PDB entry 5M5Y | electron microscopy, 4.00 A resolution | chains M and N of the 17 polymer chains in the assembly

# Chain M
Protein: DNA-directed RNA polymerase I subunit RPA49
From: Saccharomyces cerevisiae
Reference sequence: Q01080 (RPA49_YEAST); residues 1-415 here = UniProt positions 1-415
Chain sequence (415 residues; numbered 1 to 415; the number before each row is that of its first residue):
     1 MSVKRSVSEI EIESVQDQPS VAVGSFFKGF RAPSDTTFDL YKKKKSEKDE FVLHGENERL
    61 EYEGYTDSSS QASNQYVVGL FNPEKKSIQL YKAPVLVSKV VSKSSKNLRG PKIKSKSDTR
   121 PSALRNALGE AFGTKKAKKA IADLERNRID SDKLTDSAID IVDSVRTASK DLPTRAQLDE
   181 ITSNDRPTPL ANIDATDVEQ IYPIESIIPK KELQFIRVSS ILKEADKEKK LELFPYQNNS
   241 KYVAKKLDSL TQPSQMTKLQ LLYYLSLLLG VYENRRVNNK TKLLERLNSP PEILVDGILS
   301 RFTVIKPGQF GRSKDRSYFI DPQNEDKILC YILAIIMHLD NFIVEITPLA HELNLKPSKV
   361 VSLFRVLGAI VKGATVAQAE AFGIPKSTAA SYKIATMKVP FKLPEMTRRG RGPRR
Disordered / not traced: 1-7, 45-46, 111-415
Swiss-Prot annotation at these positions:
  - modified residue (Phosphoserine): S34, S151
  - mutagenesis: E325 to D326 (No effect on DNA binding), K356 (K356A: Loss of DNA binding; when associated with A-358), S358 (S358A: Loss of DNA binding; when associated with A-356), K359 (K359A: Loss of DNA binding), R365 (R365A: Loss of DNA binding), K393 (K393A: Loss of DNA binding)

# Chain N
Protein: DNA-directed RNA polymerase I subunit RPA34
From: Saccharomyces cerevisiae
Reference sequence: P47006 (RPA34_YEAST); residue numbers follow UniProt; this construct covers 1-233
Chain sequence (233 residues; numbered 1 to 233; the number before each row is that of its first residue):
     1 MSKLSKDYVS DSDSDDEVIS NEFSIPDGFK KCKHLKNFPL NGDNKKKAKQ QQVWLIKFPS
    61 NVDISKLKSL PVDFESSTTM TIDKHDYKIM DDTDIESSLT QDNLSNMTLL VPSESKESLK
   121 IASTAKDNAP LQFDKVFSVS ETAKIPAIDY SKVRVPRKDV PKVEGLKLEH FATGYDAEDF
   181 HVAEEVKENK KEPKKRSHHD DEEESSEKKK KKKEKREKRE KKDKKDKKKK HRD
Disordered / not traced: 1-23, 45-48, 95-105, 126-129, 178-233
Swiss-Prot annotation at these positions:
  - modified residue (Phosphoserine): S10, S12, S14, S60

# Interface between chain M and chain N
Residue-residue contacts - 89 pairs, chain M then chain N:
  S8(M) - P71(N)
  S8(M) - V72(N)  hydrogen bond (backbone-backbone)
  E9(M) - P71(N)
  I10(M) - S69(N)
  I10(M) - L70(N)  hydrogen bond (backbone-backbone)
  E11(M) - K68(N)
  E11(M) - S69(N)
  I12(M) - L67(N)  hydrophobic
  I12(M) - K68(N)  hydrogen bond (backbone-backbone)
  V15(M) - I64(N)
  V15(M) - S65(N)
  Q16(M) - K36(N)  hydrogen bond
  Q18(M) - K36(N)
  S20(M) - F38(N)
  S20(M) - P112(N)
  V21(M) - F38(N)  hydrophobic
  V21(M) - L109(N)  hydrophobic
  V21(M) - L110(N)
  V21(M) - P112(N)
  A22(M) - L109(N)
  A22(M) - L110(N)  hydrogen bond (backbone-backbone)
  V23(M) - M107(N)  hydrophobic
  V23(M) - T108(N)
  V23(M) - L109(N)  hydrophobic
  G24(M) - M107(N)
  G24(M) - T108(N)  hydrogen bond (backbone-backbone)
  S25(M) - M107(N)
  F26(M) - T108(N)
  F27(M) - N106(N)
  K28(M) - N106(N)
  G29(M) - N106(N)
  F30(M) - P130(N)
  A32(M) - I121(N)  hydrophobic
  S34(M) - I121(N)
  F38(M) - E117(N)
  F38(M) - L119(N)  hydrophobic
  D39(M) - K31(N)
  L40(M) - K31(N)
  L40(M) - C32(N)  hydrogen bond (backbone-backbone)
  L40(M) - S118(N)
  L40(M) - L119(N)  hydrophobic
  Y41(M) - P26(N)  hydrogen bond (side chain-backbone)
  Y41(M) - D27(N)
  Y41(M) - G28(N)  hydrogen bond (side chain-backbone)
  Y41(M) - F29(N)  hydrogen bond (side chain-backbone)
  Y41(M) - K30(N)
  K42(M) - F29(N)
  K42(M) - K30(N)  hydrogen bond (backbone-backbone)
  K42(M) - C32(N)
  K43(M) - G28(N)
  K43(M) - F29(N)
  K44(M) - F29(N)
  V52(M) - P26(N)
  A72(M) - S60(N)
  S73(M) - P59(N)
  S73(M) - S60(N)  hydrogen bond (backbone-backbone)
  N74(M) - K57(N)  hydrogen bond
  N74(M) - F58(N)  hydrogen bond (side chain-backbone)
  N74(M) - P59(N)
  Q75(M) - K57(N)
  Q75(M) - F58(N)  hydrogen bond (backbone-backbone)
  Y76(M) - I56(N)
  Y76(M) - K57(N)  hydrogen bond
  Y76(M) - F58(N)
  V77(M) - W54(N)
  V77(M) - L55(N)
  V77(M) - I56(N)  hydrogen bond (backbone-backbone)
  V77(M) - F58(N)  hydrophobic
  V78(M) - V53(N)  hydrophobic
  V78(M) - W54(N)
  V78(M) - L55(N)  hydrophobic
  G79(M) - V53(N)
  G79(M) - W54(N)  hydrogen bond (backbone-backbone)
  L80(M) - P39(N)
  L80(M) - L40(N)  hydrophobic
  L80(M) - Q52(N)
  F81(M) - Q50(N)
  F81(M) - Q51(N)
  F81(M) - Q52(N)  hydrogen bond (backbone-backbone)
  F81(M) - K135(N)
  N82(M) - Q50(N)
  N82(M) - Q51(N)
  P83(M) - K49(N)
  P83(M) - Q50(N)
  I88(M) - W54(N)
  L90(M) - I64(N)
  Y91(M) - K36(N)
  Y91(M) - F38(N)
  V95(M) - M107(N)  hydrophobic
Interface residues without a listed pair, chain M (48 interface residues in all): T37, H54, L96
Interface residues without a listed pair, chain N (48 interface residues in all): S24, I25, H34, L35, D73

# Summary
The chain M/chain N interface involves 48 residues from each chain; the contacts include 19 hydrogen bonds.
Polar pairs include Q16(M)-K36(N), Y41(M)-P26(N) and Y41(M)-G28(N). UniProt lists 7 mutagenesis sites on chain
M.
Chain M is DNA-directed RNA polymerase I subunit RPA49 and chain N is DNA-directed RNA polymerase I subunit
RPA34, both from Saccharomyces cerevisiae; the structure, RNA Polymerase I elongation complex 2, was
determined by electron microscopy, deposited together with 5M5X, 5M64 and 5M5W.
